6U1N - chains R and C of the 4 polymer chains in the assembly; structure by electron microscopy, 4.00 A resolution.

== Chain R ==
Name: Muscarinic acetylcholine receptor M2, Vasopressin V2 receptor chimera
Source organism: Homo sapiens
Notes: fragment: m2 + v2
Reference sequence: chimeric construct of P08172, P30518: residues 2-466 from P08172 (ACM2_HUMAN) positions 2-466 (same numbers); residues 474-502 from P30518 positions 343-371 (UniProt number = residue number - 131)
Chain sequence (509 residues; row label = number of the first residue in the row; numbers below 1 keep their minus sign (Asp-6 is residue -6)):
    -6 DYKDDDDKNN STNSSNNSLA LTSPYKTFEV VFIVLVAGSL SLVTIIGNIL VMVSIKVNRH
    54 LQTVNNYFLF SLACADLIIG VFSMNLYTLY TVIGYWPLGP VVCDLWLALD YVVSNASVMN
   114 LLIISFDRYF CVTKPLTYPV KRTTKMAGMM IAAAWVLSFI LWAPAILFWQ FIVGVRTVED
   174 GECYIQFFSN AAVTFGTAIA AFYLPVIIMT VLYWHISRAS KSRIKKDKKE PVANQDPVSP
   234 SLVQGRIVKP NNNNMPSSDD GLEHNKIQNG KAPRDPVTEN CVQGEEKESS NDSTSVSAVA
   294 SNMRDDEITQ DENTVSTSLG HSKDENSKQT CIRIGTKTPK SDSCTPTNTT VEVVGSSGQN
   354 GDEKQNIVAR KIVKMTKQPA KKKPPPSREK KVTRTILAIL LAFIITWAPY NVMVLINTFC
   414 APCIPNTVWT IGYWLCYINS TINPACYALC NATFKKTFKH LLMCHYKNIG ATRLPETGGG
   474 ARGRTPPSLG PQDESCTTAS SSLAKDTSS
Unresolved in the structure: -6 to 19, 214-381, 453-486, 500-502
Construct notes: expression tag (-6 to 1); linker (467-473)
Modified / non-standard residues: Ser488, Ser493, Ser494, Ser495 (phosphoserine; SEP); Thr490, Thr491 (phosphothreonine; TPO)
Swiss-Prot annotation at these positions:
  - motif (Important for signaling): Asp120 to Tyr122, Asn436 to Tyr440
  - modified residue: Ser232 (Phosphoserine), Thr446 (Phosphothreonine), Thr450 (Phosphothreonine), Thr465 (Phosphothreonine)
  - glycosylation (N-linked (GlcNAc...) asparagine): Asn2, Asn3, Asn6, Asn9
Cystine bridges: Cys96-Cys176, Cys413-Cys416
Residues lining bound ligands: 2CU (3-amino-5-chloro-N-cyclopropyl-4-methyl-6-[2-(4-methylpiperazin-1-yl)-2-oxoethoxy]thieno[2,3-b]pyridine-2-carboxamide): Tyr80, Tyr83, Thr84, Gly87, Tyr104, Glu175, Cys176, Tyr177, Ile178, Phe181, Asn410, Ala414, Pro415, Asn419, Trp422, Thr423
Reported in the primary citation:
  - post-translational modification sites: Ser488, Thr490, Thr491

== Chain C ==
Name: Beta-arrestin-1
Source organism: Rattus norvegicus
Reference sequence: P29066 (ARRB1_RAT); residues 2-393 here = UniProt positions 2-393
Chain sequence (401 residues; numbered -7 to 393; the number before each row is that of its first residue; numbers below 1 keep their minus sign (Gly-7 is residue -7)):
    -7 GSPEFPGRLG DKGTRVFKKA SPNGKLTVYL GKRDFVDHID LVDPVDGVVL VDPEYLKERR
    53 VYVTLTVAFR YGREDLDVLG LTFRKDLFVA NVQSFPPAPE DKKPLTRLQE RLIKKLGEHA
   113 YPFTFEIPPN LPSSVTLQPG PEDTGKALGV DYEVKAFVAE NLEEKIHKRN SVRLVIRKVQ
   173 YAPERPGPQP TAETTRQFLM SDKPLHLEAS LDKEIYYHGE PISVNVHVTN NTNKTVKKIK
   233 ISVRQYADIV LFNTAQYKVP VAMEEADDTV APSSTFSKVY TLTPFLANNR EKRGLALDGK
   293 LKHEDTNLAS STLLREGANR EILGIIVSYK VKVKLVVSRG GLLGDLASSD VAVELPFTLM
   353 HPKPKEEPPH REVPESETPV DTNLIELDTN DDDIVFEDFA R
Unresolved in the structure: -7 to 5, 365-393
Construct notes: expression tag (-7 to 1); engineered mutation Val59 (Cys in P29066), Ser125 (Cys in P29066), Leu140 (Cys in P29066), Val150 (Cys in P29066), Val242 (Cys in P29066), Val251 (Cys in P29066), Ser269 (Cys in P29066)
Swiss-Prot annotation at these positions:
  - binding site (1D-myo-inositol hexakisphosphate): Lys250, Met255, Lys324, Lys326
  - modified residue: Tyr47 (Phosphotyrosine)
  - mutagenesis: Val53 (V53D: Inhibits internalization of EDNRA, EDNRB and ADRB2. No effect on interaction with SRC; impairs ADRB2- and HTR1A-mediated ERK phosphorylation; impairs sequestration of ADRB2), Pro91 (P91G: Impairs interaction with SRC; impairs ADRB2- and HTR1A-mediated ERK phosphorylation; no effect on sequestration of ADRB2; when associated with E-121), Pro121 (P121E: Impairs interaction with SRC; impairs ADRB2- and HTR1A-mediated ERK phosphorylation; no effect on sequestration of ADRB2; when associated with G-91)
Reported in the primary citation:
  - mutagenesis - D69A: decreased binding to Muscarinic acetylcholine receptor M2, Vasopressin V2 receptor chimera (chain R)
  - mutagenesis - V70C: unchanged binding to Muscarinic acetylcholine receptor M2, Vasopressin V2 receptor chimera (chain R)
  - mutagenesis - L335D/L338D/S340D: decreased binding to HDL-M2Rpp

== Interface between chain R and chain C ==
Pairs across the interface (35; chain R residue first):
  Asn58(R) - Asp69(C)
  Leu129(R) - Tyr249(C)
  Thr130(R) - Tyr249(C)  hydrogen bond (backbone-side chain)
  Cys443(R) - Leu71(C)  hydrophobic
  Glu487(R) - Lys160(C)  hydrogen bond (backbone-side chain)
  Ser488(R) - Lys11(C)
  Ser488(R) - Arg165(C)
  Cys489(R) - Ala12(C)  hydrogen bond (side chain-backbone)
  Cys489(R) - Ser13(C)
  Cys489(R) - Pro14(C)  hydrophobic
  Thr490(R) - Lys11(C)
  Thr491(R) - Lys10(C)
  Thr491(R) - Lys11(C)
  Thr491(R) - Arg25(C)
  Thr491(R) - Leu166(C)
  Thr491(R) - Lys294(C)
  Ala492(R) - Phe9(C)
  Ala492(R) - Lys10(C)  hydrogen bond (backbone-backbone)
  Ser493(R) - Arg7(C)
  Ser493(R) - Val8(C)
  Ser493(R) - Lys10(C)
  Ser494(R) - Thr6(C)
  Ser494(R) - Arg7(C)  hydrogen bond (backbone-side chain)
  Ser494(R) - Val8(C)  hydrogen bond (backbone-backbone)
  Ser494(R) - Lys10(C)
  Ser494(R) - Tyr21(C)
  Ser494(R) - Lys107(C)
  Ser495(R) - Thr6(C)
  Ser495(R) - Arg7(C)
  Ser495(R) - Lys107(C)  hydrogen bond (backbone-side chain)
  Leu496(R) - Thr6(C)  hydrogen bond (backbone-backbone)
  Leu496(R) - Arg103(C)
  Leu496(R) - Leu104(C)  hydrophobic
  Ala497(R) - Thr6(C)
  Asp499(R) - Arg99(C)  salt bridge
Interface residues without a listed pair, chain R (22 interface residues in all): Arg121, Thr126, Lys127, Pro128, Val133, Val385
Interface residues without a listed pair, chain C (27 interface residues in all): Tyr63, Val70, Leu129, Asn245, Arg285
The authors on this interface:
  - pairs named by the authors: Asn58(R)-Asp69(C), Arg121(R)-Asp69(C), Thr491(R)-Arg25(C), Thr491(R)-Lys294(C)
  - interface residues, chain C: Val70(C), Leu71(C)

== Summary ==
Chain R and chain C form an interface of 22 and 27 residues respectively; the contacts include 8 hydrogen
bonds and 1 salt bridge. Polar contacts include Asp499(R)-Arg99(C), Thr130(R)-Tyr249(C) and
Glu487(R)-Lys160(C). The authors report contacts between Asn58(R) and Asp69(C), Arg121(R) and Asp69(C) and
Thr491(R) and Arg25(C) among others. The paper reports that D69A of chain C reduces binding to Muscarinic
acetylcholine receptor M2, Vasopressin V2 receptor chimera (chain R); interface residues Val70(C) and
Leu71(C); 3 substitutions were tested in all.
Here chain R is Muscarinic acetylcholine receptor M2, Vasopressin V2 receptor chimera (Homo sapiens) and chain
C is Beta-arrestin-1 (Rattus norvegicus). Entry 6U1N (GPCR-Beta arrestin structure in lipid bilayer) was
determined by electron microscopy.
